3PU3 - chain A; structure by X-ray diffraction, 1.95 A resolution.

[Chain A]
Protein: PHD finger protein 2
Organism: Homo sapiens
Notes: fragment: Jumonji domain
UniProt: O75151 (PHF2_HUMAN); numbering as in UniProt (aligned over 60-451)
Sequence (392 residues; numbered 60 to 451; the number before each row is that of its first residue):
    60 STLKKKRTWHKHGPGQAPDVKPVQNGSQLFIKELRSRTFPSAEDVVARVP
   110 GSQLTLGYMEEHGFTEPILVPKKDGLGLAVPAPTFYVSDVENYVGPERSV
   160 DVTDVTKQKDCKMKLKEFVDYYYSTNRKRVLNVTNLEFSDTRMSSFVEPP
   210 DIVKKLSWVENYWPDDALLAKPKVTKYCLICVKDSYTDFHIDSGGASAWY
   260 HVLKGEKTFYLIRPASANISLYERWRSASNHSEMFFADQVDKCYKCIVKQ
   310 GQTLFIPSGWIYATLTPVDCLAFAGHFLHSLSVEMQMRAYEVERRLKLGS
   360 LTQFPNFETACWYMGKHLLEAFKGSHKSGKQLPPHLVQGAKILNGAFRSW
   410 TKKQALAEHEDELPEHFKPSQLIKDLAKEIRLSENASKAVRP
Not modelled in the structure: 60-79, 413-414, 445-451
Small-molecule neighbours: N-oxalylglycine (OGA): Thr193, Tyr236, Leu238, Thr246, His249, Asp251, Tyr259, Tyr321, Thr323, Ala333, His335
Curated features (UniProtKB/Swiss-Prot):
  - binding site (2-oxoglutarate): Thr193, Thr246, Tyr259, Lys266, Tyr321, Thr323
  - binding site (Fe cation): His249, Asp251, Tyr321
What the authors report for this chain:
  - conformationally variable residues (side-chain flip): Tyr259
  - contacts within the chain: Tyr259-Tyr321 (hydrogen bond)
  - mutagenesis - Y321H (Kd 50 uM): unchanged binding to Ni2+
  - mutagenesis - Y321H: unchanged catalytic activity
  - specificity-determining residues: His335 (proposed by the authors, not directly observed)

[In short]
Ligands of chain A: N-oxalylglycine. Curated annotation (UniProt) lists 6 residues binding 2-oxoglutarate and
3 Fe cation-binding residues. From the paper: Y321H leaves binding to Ni2+ unchanged; the specificity
determinant His335.
Chain A is PHD finger protein 2 (Homo sapiens); the structure, PHF2 Jumonji domain-NOG complex, was determined
by X-ray diffraction together with 3PTR, 3PU8, 3PUA and 3PUS from the same study.
